PDB entry 8TO7 | electron microscopy, 3.39 A resolution | chains B and G of the 12 polymer chains in the assembly

# Chain B
Name: Transmembrane protein gp41
From: Human immunodeficiency virus 1
UniProt: Q2N0S5 (Q2N0S5_9HIV1); residues 512-664 here correspond to UniProt positions 509-661 (UniProt number = residue number - 3)
Chain sequence (153 residues; row label = number of the first residue in the row):
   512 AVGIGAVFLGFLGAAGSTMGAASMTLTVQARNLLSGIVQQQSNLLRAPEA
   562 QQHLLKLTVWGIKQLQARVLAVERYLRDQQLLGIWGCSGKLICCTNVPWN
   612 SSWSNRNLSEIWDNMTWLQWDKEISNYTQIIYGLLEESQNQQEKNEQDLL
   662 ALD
Disordered / not traced: 546-567
Construct notes: conflict Pro-559 (Ile556 in Q2N0S5), Cys-605 (Thr602 in Q2N0S5)
Cystine bridges: Cys-598/Cys-604
Glycans and other covalent adducts: N-acetylglucosamine (NAG) linked to Asn-611, Asn-618, Asn-637

# Chain G
Name: HERH-b*01 heavy chain
From: Macaca mulatta
Chain sequence (238 residues; row label = number of the first residue in the row; a row labelled like 35A-35B holds insertion residues (35A, then the next letters in order)):
     1 QVQLQESGPGLVKPSETLSLTCGVSGDSITRNYYY
35A-35B WH
    36 WIRQSPGKGLEGLGYIAYTGGTDYSPSFKSRVTISRDTSKNQFSLKL
82A-82C TSV
    83 TVADTAVYFCARERGDSY
100A-100G IYSYDGV
   101 DFWGQGLLVTVSSASTKGPSVFPLAPSSRSTSESTAALGCLVKDYFPEPV
   151 TVSWNSGSLTSGVHTFPAVLQSSGLYSLSSVVTVPSSSLGTQTYVCNVNH
   201 KPSNTKVDKRVEIKTCGGLEVLFQGP
Disordered / not traced: 114-226
Cystine bridges: Cys-22/Cys-92

# Chain B / chain G interface
Residue-residue contacts (8; chain B residue first):
  Ser-613(B) with Gln-1(G)
  Gly-644(B) with Tyr-100B(G)
  Glu-647(B) with Ile-100A(G); Tyr-100B(G), hydrogen bond
  Glu-648(B) with Ser-99(G), hydrogen bond; Ile-100A(G); Tyr-100D(G)
  Gln-652(B) with Asn-32(G), hydrogen bond
Interface residues without a listed pair, chain B (6 interface residues in all): Asn-651

# In short
The chain B/chain G interface involves 6 residues from each chain, with 3 hydrogen bonds. Among the polar
pairs are Glu-647(B)/Tyr-100B(G), Glu-648(B)/Ser-99(G) and Gln-652(B)/Asn-32(G). N-acetylglucosamine is
covalently linked to Asn-611(B), Asn-618(B) and Asn-637(B).
Here chain B is Transmembrane protein gp41 (Human immunodeficiency virus 1) and chain G is HERH-b*01 heavy
chain (Macaca mulatta). Entry 8TO7 (Cryo-EM structure of HERH-b*01 Fab in complex with HIV-1 Env trimer
BG505.DS SOSIP) was determined by electron microscopy together with 8TDX, 8TE7, 8TJR, 8TJS, 8TKC, 8TL2 and 5
further entries from the same study.
